PDB entry 1TMF | X-ray diffraction, 3.50 A resolution | chains 2 and 3 of the 4 polymer chains in the assembly

Chain 2:
Molecule: Theiler's murine encephalomyelitis virus (subunit VP2)
Organism: Theiler's encephalomyelitis virus
UniProtKB: P08544 (POLG_TMEVB); residues 1-267 here correspond to UniProt positions 148-414 (UniProt number = residue number + 147)
Sequence (267 residues; numbered 1 to 267; the number before each row is that of its first residue):
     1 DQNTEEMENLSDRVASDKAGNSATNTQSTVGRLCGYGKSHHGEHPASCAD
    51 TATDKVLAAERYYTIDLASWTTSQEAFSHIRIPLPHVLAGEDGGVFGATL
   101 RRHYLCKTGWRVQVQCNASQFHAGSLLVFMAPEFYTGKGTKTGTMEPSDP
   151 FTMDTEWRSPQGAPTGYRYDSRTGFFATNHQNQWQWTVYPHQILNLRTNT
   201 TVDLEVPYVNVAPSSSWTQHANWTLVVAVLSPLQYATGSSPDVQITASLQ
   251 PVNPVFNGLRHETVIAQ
Swiss-Prot annotation at these positions:
  - site: Q267 (Cleavage)

Chain 3:
Molecule: Theiler's murine encephalomyelitis virus (subunit VP3)
Organism: Theiler's encephalomyelitis virus
UniProtKB: P08544 (POLG_TMEVB); residues 1-232 here correspond to UniProt positions 415-646 (UniProt number = residue number + 414)
Sequence (232 residues; numbered 1 to 232; the number before each row is that of its first residue):
     1 SPIPVTVREHKGCFYSTNPDTTVPIYGKTISTPSDYMCGEFSDLLELCKL
    51 PTFLGNPNTNNKRYPYFSATNSVPATSMVDYQVALSCSCMANSMLAAVAR
   101 NFNQYRGSLNFLFVFTGAAMVKGKFLIAYTPPGAGKPTTRDQAMQSTYAI
   151 WDLGLNSSFNFTAPFISPTHYRQTSYTSPTITSVDGWVTVWQLTPLTYPS
   201 GTPTNSDILTLVSAGDDFTLRMPISPTKWVPQ
Disulfides: C87-C89
Swiss-Prot annotation at these positions:
  - site: Q232 (Cleavage)

How chain 2 and chain 3 interact:
Pairs across the interface - 31 pairs, chain 2 then chain 3:
  A46(2) - R106(3)  hydrogen bond (backbone-side chain)
  S47(2) - F165(3)
  S47(2) - S167(3)  hydrogen bond (side chain-backbone)
  S47(2) - P168(3)
  C48(2) - F165(3)
  C48(2) - S167(3)
  A49(2) - F165(3)  hydrogen bond (backbone-backbone)
  D50(2) - I166(3)
  Y104(2) - P131(3)  hydrophobic
  Y104(2) - P132(3)
  Y104(2) - I166(3)  hydrophobic
  Y104(2) - D185(3)  hydrogen bond
  A212(2) - P168(3)
  A212(2) - T169(3)
  P213(2) - P168(3)
  P213(2) - H170(3)
  S214(2) - P168(3)
  T218(2) - G133(3)
  Q219(2) - T182(3)  hydrogen bond
  G258(2) - I166(3)
  L259(2) - P131(3)
  L259(2) - Q145(3)
  R260(2) - P131(3)
  R260(2) - P132(3)
  R260(2) - G133(3)
  R260(2) - A134(3)
  R260(2) - Q145(3)  hydrogen bond (backbone-side chain)
  H261(2) - A134(3)
  H261(2) - G135(3)  hydrogen bond (side chain-backbone)
  H261(2) - Q142(3)  hydrogen bond
  H261(2) - Q145(3)
Interface residues without a listed pair, chain 2 (18 interface residues in all): L105, E262, T263
Interface residues without a listed pair, chain 3 (21 interface residues in all): T130, P137, S146, P164, I181

In short:
The interface between chain 2 and chain 3 involves 18 residues on one side and 21 on the other; the contacts
include 8 hydrogen bonds. Polar contacts include A46(2)-R106(3), S47(2)-S167(3) and Y104(2)-D185(3).
Here chain 2 is Theiler's murine encephalomyelitis virus (subunit VP2) and chain 3 is Theiler's murine
encephalomyelitis virus (subunit VP3), both from Theiler's encephalomyelitis virus. Entry 1TMF
(Three-dimensional structure of theiler murine encephalomyelitis virus (bean strain)) was determined by X-ray
diffraction.
